PDB entry 7MUA | electron microscopy, 2.68 A resolution | chains A and F of the 60 polymer chains in the assembly

Chain A (and F):
Molecule: Capsid protein VP1
From: Adeno-associated virus 9
Notes: chain F of this document is another copy of the same molecule, construct and numbering; everything in this record applies to it too
Reference sequence: Q6JC40 (Q6JC40_9VIRU); numbering as in UniProt (aligned over 219-736)
Chain sequence (518 residues; row label = number of the first residue in the row):
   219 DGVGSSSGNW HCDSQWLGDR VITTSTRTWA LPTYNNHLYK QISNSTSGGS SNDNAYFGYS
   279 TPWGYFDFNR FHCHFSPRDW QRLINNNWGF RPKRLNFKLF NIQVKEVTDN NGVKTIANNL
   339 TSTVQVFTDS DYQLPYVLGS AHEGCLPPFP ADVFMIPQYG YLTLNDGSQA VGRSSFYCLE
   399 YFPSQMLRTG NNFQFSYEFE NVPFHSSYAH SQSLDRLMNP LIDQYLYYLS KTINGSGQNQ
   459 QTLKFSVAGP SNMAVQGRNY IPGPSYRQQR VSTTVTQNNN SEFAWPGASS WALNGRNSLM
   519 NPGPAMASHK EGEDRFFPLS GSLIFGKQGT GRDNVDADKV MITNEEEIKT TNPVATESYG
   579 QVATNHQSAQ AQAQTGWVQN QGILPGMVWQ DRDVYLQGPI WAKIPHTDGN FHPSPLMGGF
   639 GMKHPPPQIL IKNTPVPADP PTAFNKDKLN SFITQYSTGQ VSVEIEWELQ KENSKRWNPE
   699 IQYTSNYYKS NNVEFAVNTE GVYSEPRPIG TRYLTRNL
Small-molecule neighbours: beta-D-galactopyranose (GAL): Asn470, Ala472, Val473
From the paper describing this entry:
  - binding site for beta-D-galactopyranose: Asp271, Asn470, Trp503

How chain A and chain F interact:
Pairs across the interface - 60 pairs, chain A then chain F:
  Ser294(A) - Trp695(F)
  Pro295(A) - Trp695(F)
  Pro295(A) - Pro697(F)
  Arg296(A) - Glu690(F)  salt bridge
  Arg296(A) - Arg694(F)
  Arg296(A) - Trp695(F)  hydrogen bond (backbone-backbone)
  Arg296(A) - Asn696(F)
  Arg296(A) - Glu698(F)  salt bridge
  Arg296(A) - Leu732(F)
  Gln299(A) - Pro697(F)
  Gln299(A) - Glu698(F)  hydrogen bond (side chain-backbone)
  Gln299(A) - Gln700(F)
  Asn303(A) - Gln700(F)
  Asn304(A) - Asn304(F)  hydrogen bond
  Pro366(A) - Trp695(F)
  Pro368(A) - Trp695(F)
  Glu564(A) - Tyr705(F)  hydrogen bond
  Glu690(A) - Arg296(F)  salt bridge
  Arg694(A) - Arg296(F)
  Trp695(A) - Ser294(F)
  Trp695(A) - Pro295(F)
  Trp695(A) - Arg296(F)  hydrogen bond (backbone-backbone)
  Trp695(A) - Pro366(F)
  Trp695(A) - Pro368(F)
  Trp695(A) - Phe713(F)  hydrogen bond (side chain-backbone)
  Trp695(A) - Tyr721(F)  hydrogen bond
  Asn696(A) - Arg296(F)
  Asn696(A) - Val711(F)
  Asn696(A) - Glu712(F)
  Pro697(A) - Pro295(F)
  Pro697(A) - Gln299(F)
  Pro697(A) - Tyr701(F)  hydrophobic
  Pro697(A) - Ser703(F)  hydrogen bond (backbone-side chain)
  Pro697(A) - Phe713(F)
  Glu698(A) - Arg296(F)  salt bridge
  Glu698(A) - Gln299(F)  hydrogen bond (backbone-side chain)
  Glu698(A) - Thr702(F)
  Glu698(A) - Ser703(F)  hydrogen bond (backbone-backbone)
  Ile699(A) - Ser703(F)
  Ile699(A) - Tyr705(F)  hydrophobic
  Gln700(A) - Gln299(F)
  Gln700(A) - Asn303(F)
  Gln700(A) - Tyr701(F)
  Gln700(A) - Thr702(F)
  Tyr701(A) - Pro697(F)  hydrophobic
  Tyr701(A) - Gln700(F)
  Thr702(A) - Glu698(F)
  Thr702(A) - Gln700(F)
  Thr702(A) - Thr702(F)
  Ser703(A) - Pro697(F)  hydrogen bond (side chain-backbone)
  Ser703(A) - Glu698(F)  hydrogen bond (backbone-backbone)
  Ser703(A) - Ile699(F)
  Tyr705(A) - Glu564(F)  hydrogen bond
  Tyr705(A) - Ile699(F)  hydrophobic
  Val711(A) - Asn696(F)
  Glu712(A) - Asn696(F)
  Phe713(A) - Trp695(F)  hydrogen bond (backbone-side chain)
  Phe713(A) - Pro697(F)
  Tyr721(A) - Trp695(F)  hydrogen bond
  Leu732(A) - Arg296(F)
Also at the interface, not in a pair above, chain A (32 interface residues in all): Asp231, Arg300, Phe367, Lys567, Ser692, Lys693
Also at the interface, not in a pair above, chain F (32 interface residues in all): Asp231, Arg300, Phe367, Lys567, Ser692, Lys693

Overview:
The chain A/chain F interface involves 32 residues from each chain, with 15 hydrogen bonds and 4 salt bridges.
Among the polar pairs are Arg296(A)-Glu690(F), Arg296(A)-Glu698(F) and Gln299(A)-Glu698(F). Chain A binds
beta-D-galactopyranose. The paper reports a binding site for beta-D-galactopyranose at Asp271(A), Asn470(A)
and Trp503(A).
Chain A and chain F are both Capsid protein VP1 (Adeno-associated virus 9); the structure, Structure of the
adeno-associated virus 9 capsid at pH pH 5.5 in complex with terminal galactose, was determined by electron
microscopy, deposited together with 7MTG, 7MTP, 7MTW, 7MTZ and 7MT0.
